PDB entry 8BPR | electron microscopy, 3.65 A resolution | chains A and B of the 9 polymer chains in the assembly

== Chain A (and B) ==
Protein: DNA replication and repair protein RecF
From: Thermus thermophilus HB8
Notes: chain B of this document is another copy of the same molecule, construct and numbering; everything in this record applies to it too
Reference sequence: Q5SLM9 (Q5SLM9_THET8); numbering as in UniProt (aligned over 1-343)
Amino-acid sequence (344 residues; numbered 0 to 343; the number before each row is that of its first residue; numbering starts at 0):
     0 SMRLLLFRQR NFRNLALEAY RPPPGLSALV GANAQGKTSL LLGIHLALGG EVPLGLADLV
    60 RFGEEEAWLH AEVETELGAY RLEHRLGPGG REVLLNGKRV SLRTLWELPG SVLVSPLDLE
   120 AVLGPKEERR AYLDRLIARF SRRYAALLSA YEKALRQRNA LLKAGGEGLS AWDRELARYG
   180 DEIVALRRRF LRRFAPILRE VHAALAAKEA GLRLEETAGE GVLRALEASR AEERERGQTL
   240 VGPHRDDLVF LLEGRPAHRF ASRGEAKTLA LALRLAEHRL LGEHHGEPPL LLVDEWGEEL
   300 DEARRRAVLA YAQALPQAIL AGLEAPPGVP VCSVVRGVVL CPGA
Disordered / not traced: 0, 342-343 (chain B: 0, 52, 342-343)
Construct notes: expression tag (0)
Ion coordination: Mg2+: Thr37 (together with AMP-PNP)
Residues lining bound ligands:
  - AMP-PNP (ANP; phosphoaminophosphonic acid-adenylate ester), molecule 1: Arg12, Asn13, Ala31, Asn32, Ala33, Gln34, Gly35, Lys36, Thr37, Ser38, Asp57, Val59, Arg60, Phe61, Glu294, Leu322
  - AMP-PNP (ANP), molecule 2: Lys207, Phe259, Ser261, Arg262, Gly263, Glu264

== Chain A / chain B interface ==
Pairs across the interface (22; chain A residue first):
  Asn32(A) - Gly263(B)
  Asn32(A) - Glu298(B)
  Asn32(A) - Asp300(B)
  Asn32(A) - Arg303(B)
  Ala33(A) - Glu264(B)
  Asp57(A) - Arg258(B)  salt bridge
  Phe61(A) - Arg254(B)
  Phe61(A) - Phe259(B)  hydrophobic
  Pro115(A) - Arg262(B)
  Arg254(A) - Phe61(B)
  Arg258(A) - Arg12(B)
  Arg258(A) - Asp57(B)  salt bridge
  Phe259(A) - Asp57(B)
  Gly263(A) - Asn32(B)
  Glu264(A) - Ala33(B)
  Glu297(A) - Glu297(B)
  Glu297(A) - Glu298(B)
  Glu298(A) - Asn32(B)
  Leu299(A) - Leu322(B)
  Asp300(A) - Asn32(B)  hydrogen bond (backbone-side chain)
  Arg303(A) - Asn32(B)
  Leu322(A) - Leu299(B)
Also at the interface, not in a pair above, chain A (21 interface residues in all): Ala31, Leu53, Ser261, Arg262, Glu294
Also at the interface, not in a pair above, chain B (21 interface residues in all): Ala31, Leu53, Pro115, Ser261

== Overview ==
The chain A/chain B interface involves 21 residues from each chain; the contacts include 1 hydrogen bond and 2
salt bridges. Polar contacts include Asp57(A)-Arg258(B) and Asp300(A)-Asn32(B). Bound to chain A: AMP-PNP.
Chain A and chain B are both DNA replication and repair protein RecF (Thermus thermophilus HB8); the
structure, Complex of RecF-RecO-RecR-DNA from Thermus thermophilus (low resolution reconstruction), was
determined by electron microscopy (same publication as 8A8J, 8A93 and 8AB0).
